5WJK - chain A; structure by X-ray diffraction, 2.00 A resolution.

Chain A:
Name: Myoglobin
Source organism: Physeter catodon
UniProt: P02185 (MYG_PHYCD); residue numbers follow UniProt; this construct covers 1-154
Amino-acid sequence (154 residues; numbered 1 to 154; the number before each row is that of its first residue):
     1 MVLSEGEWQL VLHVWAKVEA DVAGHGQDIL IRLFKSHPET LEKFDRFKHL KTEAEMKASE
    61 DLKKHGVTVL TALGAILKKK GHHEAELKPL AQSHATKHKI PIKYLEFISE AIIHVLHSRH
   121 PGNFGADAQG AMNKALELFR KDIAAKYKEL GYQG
Not modelled in the structure: 1
Sequence notes: engineered mutation Asn123 (Asp in P02185)
UniProt features mapped onto this chain:
  - binding site (nitrite): His65
  - binding site (O2): His65
  - binding site (heme b): His94
  - modified residue: Ser4 (Phosphoserine), Thr68 (Phosphothreonine)
  - natural variant: Gly122 (G122A: In metmyoglobin)
Ion coordination: heme Fe near His94 (its only coordinating residue here)
Small-molecule neighbours: heme (HEM): Thr40, Lys43, Phe44, Arg46, His65, Thr68, Val69, Ala72, Leu73, Leu90, Ser93, His94, Lys97, His98, Ile100, Tyr104, Leu105, Ile108, Phe139

Summary:
Ligands of chain A: heme. UniProt lists nitrite-binding residue His65, O2-binding residue His65 and heme
b-binding residue His94.
Chain A is Myoglobin (Physeter catodon); the structure, 2.0-Angstrom In situ Mylar structure of sperm whale
myoglobin (SWMb) at 293 K, was determined by X-ray diffraction (same publication as 5WKT).
